3UBG - chain A; structure by X-ray diffraction, 2.50 A resolution.

# Chain A
Name: Neural-cadherin
From: Drosophila melanogaster
Reference sequence: O15943 (CADN_DROME); residue numbers follow UniProt; this construct covers 439-753
Sequence (316 residues; row label = number of the first residue in the row):
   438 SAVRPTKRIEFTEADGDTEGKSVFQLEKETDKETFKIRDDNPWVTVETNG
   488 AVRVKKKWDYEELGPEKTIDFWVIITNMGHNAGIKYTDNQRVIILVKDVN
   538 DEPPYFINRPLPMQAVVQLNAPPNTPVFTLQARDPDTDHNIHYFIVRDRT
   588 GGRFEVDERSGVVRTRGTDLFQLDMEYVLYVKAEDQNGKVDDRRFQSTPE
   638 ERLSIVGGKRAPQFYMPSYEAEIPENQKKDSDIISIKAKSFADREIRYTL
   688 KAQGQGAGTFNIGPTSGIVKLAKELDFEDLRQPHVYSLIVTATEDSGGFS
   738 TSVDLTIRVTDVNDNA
Disordered / not traced: 438, 515-520, 748-753
Construct notes: expression tag (438)
Ion coordination: Ca2+ site 1: E450, D496, E498, D538, E539; Ca2+ site 2: E450, E498, D535, V536, D538, D573; Ca2+ site 3: N537, E539, D571, D573, D622, Q633; Zn2+: H576 (shared with 1 residue of chain B)

# Summary
E450, D496, E498, D538 and E539 form the Ca2+ site 1. E450, E498, D535, V536, D538 and D573 coordinate Ca2+
site 2.
Chain A is Neural-cadherin (Drosophila melanogaster); the structure, Crystal structure of Drosophila
N-cadherin EC1-3, II, was determined by X-ray diffraction, deposited together with 3UBF and 3UBH.
